PDB entry 1THR | X-ray diffraction, 2.30 A resolution | chains H and I of the 3 polymer chains in the assembly

== Chain H ==
Protein: Alpha-thrombin (large subunit)
From: Homo sapiens
Notes: EC 3.4.21.5
UniProt: P00734 (THRB_HUMAN); the construct lacks a stretch of the UniProt sequence and is renumbered around it, so the offset changes along the chain: 16-36 = UniProt 364-384; 37-60 = UniProt 386-409; 61-77 = UniProt 419-435; 78-97 = UniProt 437-456; 7 more segments
Amino-acid sequence (259 residues; row label = number of the first residue in the row; note: 3 numbers in that range are skipped by the numbering (no residue carries them; nothing is unmodelled there); a row labelled like 60A-60I holds insertion residues (60A, then the next letters in order)):
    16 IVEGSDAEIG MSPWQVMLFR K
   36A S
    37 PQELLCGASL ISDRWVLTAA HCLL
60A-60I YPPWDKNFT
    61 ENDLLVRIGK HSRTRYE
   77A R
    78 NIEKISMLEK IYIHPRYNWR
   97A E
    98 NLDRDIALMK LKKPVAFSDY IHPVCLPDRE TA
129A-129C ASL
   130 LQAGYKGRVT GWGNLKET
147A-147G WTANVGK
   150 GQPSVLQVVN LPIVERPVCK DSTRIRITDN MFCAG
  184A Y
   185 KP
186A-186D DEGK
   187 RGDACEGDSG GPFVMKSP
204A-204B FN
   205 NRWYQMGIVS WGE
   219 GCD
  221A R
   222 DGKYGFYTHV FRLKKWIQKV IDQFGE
Disordered / not traced: 147A-147G
Disulfides: Cys42-Cys58, Cys168-Cys182, Cys191-Cys220
Curated features (UniProtKB/Swiss-Prot):
  - region: Ala183 to Val200 (High affinity receptor-binding region which is also known as the TP508 peptide)
  - active site (Charge relay system): His57, Asp102, Ser195
  - glycosylation: Asn60G (N-linked (GlcNAc...) (complex) asparagine)

== Chain I ==
Protein: Hirullin
From: Hirudinaria manillensis
UniProt: P26631 (ITHP_HIRMA); numbering as in UniProt (aligned over 50-62)
Amino-acid sequence (13 residues; numbered 50 to 62; the number before each row is that of its first residue):
    50 SDFEEFSLDD IEQ

== Interface between chain H and chain I ==
Pairs across the interface (27; chain H residue first):
  Phe34(H) with Phe52(I), hydrophobic
  Gln38(H) with Phe55(I)
  Leu65(H) with Ile60(I), hydrophobic
  Arg67(H) with Phe52(I); Phe55(I)
  Arg73(H) with Asp51(I), salt bridge; Phe52(I)
  Thr74(H) with Asp51(I), hydrogen bond (side chain-backbone); Phe52(I); Glu53(I), hydrogen bond (backbone-backbone)
  Arg75(H) with Glu53(I)
  Tyr76(H) with Glu53(I), hydrogen bond (backbone-side chain); Phe55(I), hydrophobic; Asp59(I)
  Lys81(H) with Gln62(I)
  Ile82(H) with Phe55(I), hydrophobic; Ile60(I); Glu61(I), hydrogen bond (backbone-backbone); Gln62(I), hydrogen bond (backbone-backbone)
  Ser83(H) with Gln62(I)
  Met84(H) with Ile60(I), hydrophobic
  Lys109(H) with Glu61(I)
  Lys110(H) with Glu61(I), salt bridge; Gln62(I), hydrogen bond (backbone-side chain)
  Pro111(H) with Gln62(I), hydrogen bond (backbone-side chain)
  Val112(H) with Gln62(I)
  Gln151(H) with Asp51(I)
Other interface residues (no listed pair), chain H (20 interface residues in all): Met32, Glu39, Leu40
Other interface residues (no listed pair), chain I (10 interface residues in all): Ser50, Glu54

== In short ==
20 residues of chain H face 10 of chain I across their interface, with 7 hydrogen bonds and 2 salt bridges.
Polar pairs include Arg73(H)-Asp51(I), Lys110(H)-Glu61(I) and Thr74(H)-Asp51(I). UniProt lists 3 active-site
residues on chain H.
Here chain H is Alpha-thrombin (large subunit) (Homo sapiens) and chain I is Hirullin (Hirudinaria
manillensis). Entry 1THR (Structures of thrombin complexes with a designed and a natural exosite inhibitor)
was determined by X-ray diffraction together with 1THS from the same study.
